Entry 7RJE (electron microscopy, 3.30 A resolution); this record covers chains D and I of the 18 polymer chains in the assembly.

# Chain D
Name: Ubiquinol--cytochrome-c reductase catalytic subunit
Organism: Candida albicans (strain SC5314 / ATCC MYA-2876)
Reference sequence: A0A1D8PHA3 (A0A1D8PHA3_CANAL); numbering as in UniProt (aligned over 1-288)
Amino-acid sequence (288 residues; numbered 1 to 288; the number before each row is that of its first residue):
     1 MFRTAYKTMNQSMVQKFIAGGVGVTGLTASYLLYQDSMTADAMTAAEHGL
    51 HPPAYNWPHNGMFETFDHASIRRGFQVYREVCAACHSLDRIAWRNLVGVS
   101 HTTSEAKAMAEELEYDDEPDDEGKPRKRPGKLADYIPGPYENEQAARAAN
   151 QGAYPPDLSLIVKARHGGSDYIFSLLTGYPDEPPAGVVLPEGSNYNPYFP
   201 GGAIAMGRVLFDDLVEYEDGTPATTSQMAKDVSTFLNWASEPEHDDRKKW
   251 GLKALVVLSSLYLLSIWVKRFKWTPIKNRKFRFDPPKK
Disordered / not traced: 1-43, 287-288
UniProt features mapped onto this chain:
  - binding site (heme c): Cys82, Cys85, His86
Covalently attached groups: heme c (HEC) linked to Cys82, Cys85
Bound ions: heme c Fe near His86 (its only coordinating residue here)
Small-molecule neighbours: heme c (HEC): Val81, His86, Asn150, Ala153, Tyr154, Pro155, Pro156, Leu158, Ile161, Arg165, Tyr171, Ile172, Leu175, Leu176, Phe199, Pro200, Ile204, Ala205, Met206, Val209, Leu210, Val232, Leu236

# Chain I
Name: Ubiquinol--cytochrome-c reductase subunit 9
Organism: Candida albicans (strain SC5314 / ATCC MYA-2876)
Reference sequence: A0A1D8PLP3 (A0A1D8PLP3_CANAL); residues 1-65 here = UniProt positions 1-65
Amino-acid sequence (65 residues; each row starts with the number of its first residue):
     1 MLTVLGRLLERNSIYVATIFGGAFAFQGFFDVAVNKWWEEHNKAKLWKNV
    51 KGKFLEGEGEEEDDE
Disordered / not traced: 1-17, 56-65

# How chain D and chain I interact
Residue-residue contacts - 36 pairs, chain D then chain I:
  Pro58(D) - Lys45(I)
  Phe63(D) - Trp37(I)  hydrophobic
  Phe63(D) - Trp38(I)
  Phe63(D) - His41(I)
  Phe63(D) - Asn42(I)  hydrogen bond (backbone-side chain)
  Glu64(D) - His41(I)  salt bridge
  Glu64(D) - Asn42(I)
  Glu64(D) - Lys45(I)  salt bridge
  Thr65(D) - Asn42(I)  hydrogen bond (backbone-side chain)
  Thr65(D) - Lys45(I)
  Phe66(D) - Lys45(I)
  Asp67(D) - Lys45(I)
  His68(D) - Lys45(I)  hydrogen bond (backbone-backbone)
  Ala69(D) - Val50(I)  hydrophobic
  Ala69(D) - Phe54(I)
  Arg72(D) - Trp47(I)
  Arg72(D) - Phe54(I)
  Arg73(D) - Phe54(I)
  Gly98(D) - Trp47(I)
  Val99(D) - Trp47(I)
  Ser100(D) - Trp47(I)
  His101(D) - Trp47(I)
  Thr102(D) - Trp47(I)
  Glu218(D) - Phe54(I)
  Asp219(D) - Phe54(I)
  Asp245(D) - Trp38(I)
  Lys248(D) - Trp38(I)
  Lys249(D) - Asn35(I)  hydrogen bond
  Lys249(D) - Trp38(I)
  Leu252(D) - Val34(I)  hydrophobic
  Leu252(D) - Trp37(I)  hydrophobic
  Leu252(D) - Trp38(I)  hydrophobic
  Lys253(D) - Asp31(I)  salt bridge
  Lys253(D) - Val34(I)
  Lys253(D) - Asn35(I)
  Val256(D) - Phe30(I)  hydrophobic
Other interface residues (no listed pair), chain D (26 interface residues in all): Met62, Glu105, Ser260
Other interface residues (no listed pair), chain I (15 interface residues in all): Leu46, Lys51, Lys53

# Summary
Chain D and chain I form an interface of 26 and 15 residues respectively; the contacts include 4 hydrogen
bonds and 3 salt bridges. Polar pairs include Glu64(D)-His41(I), Glu64(D)-Lys45(I) and Lys253(D)-Asp31(I).
Covalently linked heme c: at Cys82(D).
Here chain D is Ubiquinol--cytochrome-c reductase catalytic subunit and chain I is Ubiquinol--cytochrome-c
reductase subunit 9, both from Candida albicans (strain SC5314 / ATCC MYA-2876). Entry 7RJE (Complex III2 from
Candida albicans, Inz-5 bound) was determined by electron microscopy together with 7RJA, 7RJB, 7RJC and 7RJD
from the same study.
